Entry 4RBP (X-ray diffraction, 1.85 A resolution); this record covers chains H and M of the 4 polymer chains in the assembly.

== Chain H ==
Name: Fab 2G12 heavy chain
Organism: Homo sapiens
Notes: antibody fragment or engineered binder
Chain sequence (224 residues; each row starts with the number of its first residue; note: 18 numbers in that range are skipped by the numbering (no residue carries them; nothing is unmodelled there); a row labelled like 82A-82C holds insertion residues (82A, then the next letters in order)):
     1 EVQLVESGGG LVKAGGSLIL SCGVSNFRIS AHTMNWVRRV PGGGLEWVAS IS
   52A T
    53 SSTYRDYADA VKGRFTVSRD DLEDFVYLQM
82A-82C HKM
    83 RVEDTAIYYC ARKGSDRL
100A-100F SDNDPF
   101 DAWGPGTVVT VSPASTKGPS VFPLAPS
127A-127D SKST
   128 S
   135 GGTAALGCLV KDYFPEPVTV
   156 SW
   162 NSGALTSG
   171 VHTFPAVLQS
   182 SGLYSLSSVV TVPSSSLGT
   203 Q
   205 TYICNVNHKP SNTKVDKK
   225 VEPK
Not modelled in the structure: 127A-127D
Disulfide bonds: Cys22-Cys92, Cys142-Cys208

== Chain M ==
Name: Fab 2G12 heavy chain
Organism: Homo sapiens
Notes: antibody fragment or engineered binder
Chain sequence (224 residues; numbered 1 to 228 plus 10 insertion-coded residues; 14 numbers in that range are skipped by the numbering (no residue carries them; nothing is unmodelled there); the number before each row is that of its first residue; a row labelled like 82A-82C holds insertion residues (82A, then the next letters in order)):
     1 EVQLVESGGG LVKAGGSLIL SCGVSNFRIS AHTMNWVRRV PGGGLEWVAS IS
   52A T
    53 SSTYRDYADA VKGRFTVSRD DLEDFVYLQM
82A-82C HKM
    83 RVEDTAIYYC ARKGSDRL
100A-100F SDNDPF
   101 DAWGPGTVVT VSPASTKGPS VFPLAPSSKS
   133 TSGGTAALGC LVKDYFPEPV TV
   156 SW
   162 NSGALTSG
   171 VHTFPAVLQS
   182 SGLYSLSSVV TVPSSSLGT
   203 Q
   205 TYICNVNHKP SNTKVDKK
   225 VEPK
Disulfide bonds: Cys22-Cys92, Cys142-Cys208

== Interface between chain H and chain M ==
Contacting residue pairs (37; chain H residue first):
  Ser7(H) with Ile19(M); His82A(M)
  Leu11(H) with Gln179(M); Ser180(M); Gly183(M)
  Ile19(H) with Ile19(M); Ser21(M)
  Leu20(H) with Ile19(M)
  Ser21(H) with Ile19(M); Gln81(M), hydrogen bond
  Ser53(H) with Leu74(M)
  Ser54(H) with Leu74(M)
  Arg57(H) with Asp72(M), salt bridge; Leu74(M); Glu75(M)
  Thr68(H) with Phe77(M)
  Ser70(H) with Asp72(M), hydrogen bond; Tyr79(M), hydrogen bond
  Asp72(H) with Arg57(M), salt bridge; Ser70(M), hydrogen bond
  Leu74(H) with Ser53(M); Ser54(M); Arg57(M)
  Glu75(H) with Arg57(M)
  Phe77(H) with Thr68(M); Gln81(M)
  Tyr79(H) with Ser70(M), hydrogen bond; Tyr79(M), hydrophobic; Gln81(M), hydrogen bond
  Gln81(H) with Ser21(M); Phe77(M); Tyr79(M), hydrogen bond
  His82A(H) with Ser7(M)
  Thr110(H) with Leu178(M)
  Leu178(H) with Leu11(M), hydrophobic
  Gln179(H) with Leu11(M)
  Gly183(H) with Leu11(M)
Also at the interface, not in a pair above, chain H (26 interface residues in all): Gly8, Val69, Ser112, Ser180, Ser182
Also at the interface, not in a pair above, chain M (24 interface residues in all): Ser17, Leu20, Thr110, Ser182

== In short ==
26 residues of chain H and 24 residues of chain M are in contact, with 7 hydrogen bonds and 2 salt bridges.
Polar pairs include Arg57(H)-Asp72(M), Ser21(H)-Gln81(M) and Ser70(H)-Asp72(M).
Both chains are Fab 2G12 heavy chain (Homo sapiens). Entry 4RBP (Crystal structure of HIV neutralizing
antibody 2G12 in complex with a bacterial oligosaccharide analog of mammalian ...) was determined by X-ray
diffraction.
